PDB entry 8WO5 | electron microscopy, 7.40 A resolution (low resolution: residue-level contacts below are approximate; hydrogen-bond / salt-bridge calls are withheld) | chains AF and AK of the 417 polymer chains in the assembly

[Chain AF (and AK)]
Name: Flagellar basal-body rod protein FlgG
Organism: Salmonella enterica subsp. enterica serovar Typhimurium str. LT2
Notes: chain AK of this document is another copy of the same molecule, construct and numbering; everything in this record applies to it too
UniProtKB: P0A1J3 (FLGG_SALTY); numbering as in UniProt (aligned over 1-260)
Chain sequence (260 residues; row label = number of the first residue in the row):
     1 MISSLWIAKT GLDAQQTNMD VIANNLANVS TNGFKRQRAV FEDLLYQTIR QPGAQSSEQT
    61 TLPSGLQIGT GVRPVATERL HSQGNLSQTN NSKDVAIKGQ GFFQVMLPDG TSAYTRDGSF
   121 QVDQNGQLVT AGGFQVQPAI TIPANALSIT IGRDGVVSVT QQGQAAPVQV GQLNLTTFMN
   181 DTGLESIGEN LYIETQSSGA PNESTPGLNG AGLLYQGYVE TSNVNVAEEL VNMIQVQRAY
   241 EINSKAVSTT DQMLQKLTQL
Disordered / not traced: 1-2, 56-59 (chain AK: 1-2, 50-64)

[How chain AF and chain AK interact]
Pairs across the interface - 68 pairs, chain AF then chain AK:
  Q16(AF) - S4(AK)
  Q16(AF) - M253(AK)
  T17(AF) - I68(AK)
  M19(AF) - S4(AK)
  M19(AF) - T249(AK)
  M19(AF) - T250(AK)
  D20(AF) - S4(AK)
  D20(AF) - I7(AK)
  A23(AF) - S4(AK)
  A23(AF) - I7(AK)
  N24(AF) - I7(AK)
  N24(AF) - Y46(AK)
  N24(AF) - G69(AK)
  L26(AF) - I242(AK)
  L26(AF) - N243(AK)
  A27(AF) - I7(AK)
  A27(AF) - V72(AK)
  N28(AF) - D43(AK)
  N28(AF) - G71(AK)
  N28(AF) - V72(AK)
  V29(AF) - Q235(AK)
  S30(AF) - F41(AK)
  T31(AF) - F41(AK)
  N32(AF) - R38(AK)
  F34(AF) - Y46(AK)
  Q37(AF) - Q67(AK)
  P74(AF) - L66(AK)
  T77(AF) - Q67(AK)
  Q88(AF) - E228(AK)
  N90(AF) - L80(AK)
  N91(AF) - E78(AK)
  N91(AF) - L80(AK)
  D94(AF) - R38(AK)
  S119(AF) - R38(AK)
  S119(AF) - E78(AK)
  Q121(AF) - E78(AK)
  V122(AF) - N180(AK)
  D123(AF) - M179(AK)
  D123(AF) - N180(AK)
  Q124(AF) - M179(AK)
  Q124(AF) - Q196(AK)
  Q124(AF) - S197(AK)
  N125(AF) - M179(AK)
  G126(AF) - M179(AK)
  A131(AF) - V75(AK)
  N145(AF) - N209(AK)
  N145(AF) - G210(AK)
  A146(AF) - Q100(AK)
  L147(AF) - Q100(AK)
  Q162(AF) - G207(AK)
  E185(AF) - Q67(AK)
  I187(AF) - L45(AK)
  G188(AF) - D43(AK)
  G188(AF) - L44(AK)
  G188(AF) - Y46(AK)
  E189(AF) - E42(AK)
  E189(AF) - D43(AK)
  N190(AF) - F41(AK)
  N190(AF) - E42(AK)
  N190(AF) - D43(AK)
  V226(AF) - I242(AK)
  L230(AF) - I242(AK)
  M233(AF) - A246(AK)
  Q237(AF) - T249(AK)
  Q237(AF) - Q252(AK)
  Y240(AF) - M253(AK)
  Y240(AF) - L257(AK)
  V247(AF) - L260(AK)
Also at the interface, not in a pair above, chain AF (54 interface residues in all): V21, V75, A76, T89, F120, I142, S186, V236, E241, S244
Also at the interface, not in a pair above, chain AK (46 interface residues in all): S3, G11, Q15, V40, R73, T182, A239, K245, K256

[Summary]
The interface between chain AF and chain AK involves 54 residues on one side and 46 on the other.
Chain AF and chain AK are both Flagellar basal-body rod protein FlgG (Salmonella enterica subsp. enterica
serovar Typhimurium str. LT2); the structure, Cryo-EM structure of the intact flagellar motor-hook complex in
the CCW state, was determined by electron microscopy together with 8WHT, 8WIW, 8WK3, 8WK4, 8WKI, 8WKK and 11
further entries from the same study.
